7N4E - chains 1 and D of the 9 polymer chains in the assembly; structure by electron microscopy, 3.80 A resolution.

Chain 1:
Molecule: 61-nt DNA strand
Sequence (61 nucleotides; numbered 1 to 61; the number before each row is that of its first residue):
     1 CTTATTGAAT AAAATTGGGT AAATTTGACA CTATAATGGG TTAATTCGCT CGTTGTGGTA
    61 G
Disordered / not traced: 1-19, 45-48

Chain D:
Protein: DNA-directed RNA polymerase subunit beta'
From: Escherichia coli
Notes: EC 2.7.7.6
Reference sequence: A0A4S1NBU2 (A0A4S1NBU2_ECOLX); numbering as in UniProt (aligned over 1-1407)
Sequence (1407 residues; numbered 1 to 1407; the number before each row is that of its first residue):
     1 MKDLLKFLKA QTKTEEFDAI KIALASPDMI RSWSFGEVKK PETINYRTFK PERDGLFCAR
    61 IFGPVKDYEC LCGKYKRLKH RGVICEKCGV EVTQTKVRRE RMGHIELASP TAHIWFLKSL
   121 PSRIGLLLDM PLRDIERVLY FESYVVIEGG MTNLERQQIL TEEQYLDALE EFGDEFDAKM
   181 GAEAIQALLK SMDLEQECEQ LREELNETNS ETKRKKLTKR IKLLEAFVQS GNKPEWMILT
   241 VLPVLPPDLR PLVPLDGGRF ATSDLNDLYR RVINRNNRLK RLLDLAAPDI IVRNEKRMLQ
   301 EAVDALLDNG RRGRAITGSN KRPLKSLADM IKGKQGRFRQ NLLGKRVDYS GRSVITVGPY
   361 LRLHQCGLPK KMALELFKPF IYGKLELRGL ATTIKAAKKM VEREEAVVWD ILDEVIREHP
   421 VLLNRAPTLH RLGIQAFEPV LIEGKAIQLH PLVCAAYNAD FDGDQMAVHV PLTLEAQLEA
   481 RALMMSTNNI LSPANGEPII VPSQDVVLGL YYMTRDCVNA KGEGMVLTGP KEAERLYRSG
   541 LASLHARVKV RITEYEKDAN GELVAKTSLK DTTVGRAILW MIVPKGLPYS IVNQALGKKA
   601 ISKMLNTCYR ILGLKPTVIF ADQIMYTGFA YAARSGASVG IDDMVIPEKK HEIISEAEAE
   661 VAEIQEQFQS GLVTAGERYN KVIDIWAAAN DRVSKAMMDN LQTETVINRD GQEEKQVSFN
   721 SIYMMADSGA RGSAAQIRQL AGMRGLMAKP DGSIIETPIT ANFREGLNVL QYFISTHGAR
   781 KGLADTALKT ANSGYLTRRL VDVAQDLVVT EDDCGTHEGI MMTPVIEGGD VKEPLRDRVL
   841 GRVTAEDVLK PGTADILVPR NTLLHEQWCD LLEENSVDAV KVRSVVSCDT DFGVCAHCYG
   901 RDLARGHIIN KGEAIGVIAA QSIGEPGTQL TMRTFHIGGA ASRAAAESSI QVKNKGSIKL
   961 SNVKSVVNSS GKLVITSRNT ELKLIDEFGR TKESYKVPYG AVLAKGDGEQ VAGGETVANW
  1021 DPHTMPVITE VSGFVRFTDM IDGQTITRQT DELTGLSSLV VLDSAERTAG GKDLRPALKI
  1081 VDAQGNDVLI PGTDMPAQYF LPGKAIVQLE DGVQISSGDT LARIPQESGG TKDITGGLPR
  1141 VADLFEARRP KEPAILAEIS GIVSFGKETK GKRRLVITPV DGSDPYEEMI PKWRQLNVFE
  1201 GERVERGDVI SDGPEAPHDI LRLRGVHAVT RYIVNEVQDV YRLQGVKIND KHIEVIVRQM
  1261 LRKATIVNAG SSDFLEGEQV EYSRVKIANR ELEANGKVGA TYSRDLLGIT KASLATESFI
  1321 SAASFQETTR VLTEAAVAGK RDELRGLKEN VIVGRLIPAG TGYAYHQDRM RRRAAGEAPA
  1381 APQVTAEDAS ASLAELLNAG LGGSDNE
Disordered / not traced: 1-14, 931-956, 1127-1135, 1377-1407
Differences from the reference sequence: conflict Val1384 (Met in A0A4S1NBU2)
Metal / ion sites: Zn2+ site 1: Leu71, Cys72, Gly73; Mg2+: Asp460, Asp462, Asp464 (shared with 1 residue of chain R); Zn2+ site 2: Ser884, Cys898

How chain 1 and chain D interact:
Pairs across the interface - 4 pairs, chain 1 then chain D:
  DT42(1) with Arg314(D), base contact
  DG52(1) with Arg1148(D), sugar contact
  DG55(1) with Pro121(D), phosphate contact
  DG57(1) with Arg133(D), salt bridge to the phosphate
Interface residues without a listed pair, chain 1 (6 interface residues in all): DT53, DT56

Summary:
Chain 1 and chain D form an interface of 6 and 4 residues respectively; the contacts include 1 salt bridge.
The salt-bridged pair is DG57(1)-Arg133(D). Leu71(D), Cys72(D) and Gly73(D) form the Zn2+ site 1. Asp460(D),
Asp462(D) and Asp464(D) coordinate Mg2+.
Here chain 1 is a 61-nt DNA strand and chain D is DNA-directed RNA polymerase subunit beta' (Escherichia
coli). Entry 7N4E (Escherichia coli sigma 70-dependent paused transcription elongation complex) was determined
by electron microscopy.
